PDB entry 3ENV | X-ray diffraction, 2.00 A resolution | chains A and B

# Chain A (and B)
Name: Ribose-5-phosphate isomerase A
From: Vibrio vulnificus
Notes: EC 5.3.1.6; chain B of this document is another copy of the same molecule, construct and numbering; everything in this record applies to it too
Reference sequence: Q7MHL9 (RPIA_VIBVY); numbering as in UniProt (aligned over 1-218)
Chain sequence (235 residues; row label = number of the first residue in the row; numbers below 1 keep their minus sign (Gly-16 is residue -16)):
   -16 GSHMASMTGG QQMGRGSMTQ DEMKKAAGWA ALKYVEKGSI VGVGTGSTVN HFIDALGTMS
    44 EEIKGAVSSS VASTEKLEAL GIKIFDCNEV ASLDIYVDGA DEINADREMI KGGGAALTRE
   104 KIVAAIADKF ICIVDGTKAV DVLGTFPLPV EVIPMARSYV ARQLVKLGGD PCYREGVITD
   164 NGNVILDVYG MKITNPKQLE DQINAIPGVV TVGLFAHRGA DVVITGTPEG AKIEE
Unresolved in the structure: -16 to 1
Sequence notes: expression tag (-16 to 0)
Small-molecule neighbours: 5-O-phosphono-beta-D-arabinofuranose (ABF): Lys7, Gly29, Ser30, Thr31, Ala83, Asp84, Thr120, Lys121, Phe129
UniProt features mapped onto this chain:
  - active site: Glu103 (Proton acceptor)
  - binding site (substrate): Lys7, Thr28 to Thr31, Asp81 to Asp84, Lys94 to Gly97, Lys121

# Interface between chain A and chain B
Contacting residue pairs (41; chain A residue first):
  Cys70(A) with Met138(B)
  Asn71(A) with Pro137(B); Met138(B), hydrogen bond (side chain-backbone); Arg140(B); Ser141(B), hydrogen bond
  Val73(A) with Arg145(B), hydrogen bond (backbone-side chain)
  Ala74(A) with Arg145(B), hydrogen bond (backbone-side chain)
  Thr101(A) with Ile136(B)
  Arg102(A) with Met138(B)
  Lys104(A) with Pro190(B)
  Ile105(A) with Met138(B), hydrophobic; Ala139(B), hydrophobic; Gly191(B)
  Ala108(A) with Tyr142(B); Pro190(B), hydrophobic
  Ile109(A) with Tyr142(B), hydrophobic; Arg145(B)
  Ile136(A) with Thr101(B); Asn164(B); Val193(B), hydrophobic
  Pro137(A) with Asn71(B)
  Met138(A) with Cys70(B); Asn71(B); Arg102(B); Ile105(B), hydrophobic
  Ala139(A) with Ile105(B), hydrophobic
  Arg140(A) with Asn71(B)
  Ser141(A) with Cys70(B); Asn71(B), hydrogen bond
  Tyr142(A) with Ala108(B); Ile109(B), hydrophobic
  Arg145(A) with Ala74(B); Ile109(B)
  Asn164(A) with Asn164(B)
  Asn187(A) with Asn187(B)
  Pro190(A) with Lys104(B); Ile105(B); Ala108(B), hydrophobic
  Gly191(A) with Ile105(B)
  Val192(A) with Val193(B)
  Val193(A) with Val192(B)
Also at the interface, not in a pair above, chain A (27 interface residues in all): Val106, Asn166, Ala188
Also at the interface, not in a pair above, chain B (26 interface residues in all): Asp69, Val73, Ala188

# Summary
27 residues of chain A face 26 of chain B across their interface, with 5 hydrogen bonds. Polar pairs include
Asn71(A)-Met138(B), Asn71(A)-Ser141(B) and Val73(A)-Arg145(B). Ligands of chain A:
5-O-phosphono-beta-D-arabinofuranose. UniProt lists active-site residue Glu103(A) and 14 substrate-binding
residues on chain A.
Chain A and chain B are both Ribose-5-phosphate isomerase A (Vibrio vulnificus); the structure, Substrate and
inhibitor complexes of ribose 5-phosphate isomerase from Vibrio vulnificus YJ016, was determined by X-ray
diffraction (same publication as 3ENQ and 3ENW).
